Entry 3DRG (X-ray diffraction, 2.50 A resolution); this record covers chains A and B.

# Chain A
Name: Oligopeptide-binding protein oppA
Organism: Lactococcus lactis
UniProt: A2RJ53 (A2RJ53_LACLM); residues 2-578 here correspond to UniProt positions 24-600 (UniProt number = residue number + 22)
Amino-acid sequence (590 residues; row label = number of the first residue in the row):
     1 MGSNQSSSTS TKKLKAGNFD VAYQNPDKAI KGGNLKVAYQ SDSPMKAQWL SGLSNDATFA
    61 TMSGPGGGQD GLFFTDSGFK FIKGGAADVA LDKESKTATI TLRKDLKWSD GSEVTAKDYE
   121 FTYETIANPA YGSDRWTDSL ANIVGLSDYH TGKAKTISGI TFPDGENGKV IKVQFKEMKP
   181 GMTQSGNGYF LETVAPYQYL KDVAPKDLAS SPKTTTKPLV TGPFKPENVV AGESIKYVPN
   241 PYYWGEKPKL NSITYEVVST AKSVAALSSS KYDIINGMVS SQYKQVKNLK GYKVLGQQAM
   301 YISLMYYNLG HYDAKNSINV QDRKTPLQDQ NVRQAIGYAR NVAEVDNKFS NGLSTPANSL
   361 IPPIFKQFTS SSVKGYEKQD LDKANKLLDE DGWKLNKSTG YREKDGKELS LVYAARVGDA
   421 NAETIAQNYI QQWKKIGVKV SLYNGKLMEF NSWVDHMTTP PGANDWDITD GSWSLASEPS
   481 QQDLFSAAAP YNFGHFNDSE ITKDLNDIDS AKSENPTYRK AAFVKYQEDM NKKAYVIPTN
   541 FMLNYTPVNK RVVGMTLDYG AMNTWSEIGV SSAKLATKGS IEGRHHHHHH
Not modelled in the structure: 1-12, 575-590
Construct notes: expression tag (1, 579-590)
From the paper describing this entry:
  - conformationally variable residues (side-chain flip): F493
  - binding site for Bradykinin (chain B): F450, W453, V454, W473, S474, Y491, F493

# Chain B
Name: Bradykinin
Amino-acid sequence (9 residues; numbered 1 to 9; the number before each row is that of its first residue):
     1 RPPGFSPFA

# Chain A / chain B interface
Pairs across the interface (45):
  S51(A) with R1(B), hydrogen bond
  N55(A) with G4(B); F5(B), hydrogen bond (backbone-backbone)
  D56(A) with F5(B)
  A57(A) with F5(B), hydrogen bond (backbone-backbone)
  T58(A) with P7(B)
  R135(A) with P2(B); P3(B), hydrogen bond (side chain-backbone)
  S185(A) with R1(B)
  G186(A) with R1(B)
  E192(A) with R1(B)
  T193(A) with R1(B)
  G277(A) with A9(B)
  V279(A) with A9(B), hydrophobic
  Y301(A) with S6(B); F8(B); A9(B)
  R416(A) with S6(B), hydrogen bond (side chain-backbone); P7(B), hydrogen bond (side chain-backbone); F8(B)
  F450(A) with F5(B); S6(B); P7(B)
  W453(A) with F5(B), hydrophobic
  T458(A) with F5(B)
  D470(A) with F8(B)
  S472(A) with F5(B); S6(B), hydrogen bond (side chain-backbone); P7(B); F8(B)
  W473(A) with G4(B); F5(B), hydrophobic; S6(B)
  S474(A) with P2(B); P3(B); G4(B), hydrogen bond (backbone-backbone); S6(B)
  A476(A) with R1(B); P3(B)
  S477(A) with R1(B), hydrogen bond (backbone-backbone)
  D483(A) with P3(B)
  L484(A) with P3(B), hydrophobic
  Y491(A) with P3(B)
  F493(A) with F5(B), hydrophobic
  M542(A) with A9(B)
Also at the interface, not in a pair above, chain A (36 interface residues in all): Y39, Q40, G71, M278, V417, V454, L475, N544
From the paper, about this interface:
  - specific contacts: F450(A)-F5(B) (hydrophobic contact), W453(A)-F5(B) (hydrophobic contact), V454(A)-F5(B) (hydrophobic contact), W473(A)-F5(B) (hydrophobic contact), S474(A)-G4(B) (hydrogen bond), Y491(A)-F5(B) (hydrophobic contact), F493(A)-F5(B) (hydrophobic contact)

# In short
The interface between chain A and chain B involves 36 residues on one side and 9 on the other; the contacts
include 9 hydrogen bonds. Polar contacts include S51(A)-R1(B), R135(A)-P3(B) and R416(A)-S6(B). The paper
describes hydrophobic contacts between F450(A) and F5(B), W453(A) and F5(B) and V454(A) and F5(B) among
others; a hydrogen bond between S474(A) and G4(B). The paper reports a binding site for Bradykinin (chain B)
at F450(A), W453(A) and V454(A) among others; conformational variability at F493(A).
Here chain A is Oligopeptide-binding protein oppA (Lactococcus lactis) and chain B is Bradykinin. Entry 3DRG
(Lactococcal OppA complexed with bradykinin in the closed conformation) was determined by X-ray diffraction,
deposited together with 3DRF, 3DRH, 3DRI, 3DRJ and 3DRK.
